1NFI - chains A and F of the 3 polymer chains in the assembly; structure by X-ray diffraction, 2.70 A resolution.

== Chain A ==
Molecule: Nf-kappa-B P65
Source organism: Homo sapiens
UniProt: Q04206 (TF65_HUMAN); numbering as in UniProt (aligned over 20-320)
Sequence (301 residues; numbered 20 to 320; the number before each row is that of its first residue):
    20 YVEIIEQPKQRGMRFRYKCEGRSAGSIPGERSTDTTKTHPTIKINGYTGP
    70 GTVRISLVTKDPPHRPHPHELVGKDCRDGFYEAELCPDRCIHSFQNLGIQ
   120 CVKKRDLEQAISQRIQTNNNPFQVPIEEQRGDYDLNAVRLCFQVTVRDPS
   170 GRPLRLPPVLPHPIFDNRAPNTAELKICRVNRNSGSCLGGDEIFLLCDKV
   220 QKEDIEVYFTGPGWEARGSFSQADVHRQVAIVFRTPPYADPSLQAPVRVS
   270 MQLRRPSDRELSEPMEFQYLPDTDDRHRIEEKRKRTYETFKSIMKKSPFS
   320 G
Not modelled in the structure: 315-320
UniProt features mapped onto this chain:
  - motif: Lys301 to Arg304 (Nuclear localization signal)
  - modified residue: Cys38 (Cysteine persulfide), Ser75 (Microbial infection: Phosphoserine), Lys122 (N6-acetyllysine), Lys123 (N6-acetyllysine), Lys218 (N6-acetyllysine), Lys221 (N6-acetyllysine), Thr254 (Phosphothreonine), Ser276 (Phosphoserine), Ser281 (Phosphoserine), Lys310 (N6-acetyllysine), Ser311 (Phosphoserine)
  - cross-link (Glycyl lysine isopeptide (Lys-Gly)): Lys37 (interchain with G-Cter in SUMO3), Lys122 (interchain with G-Cter in SUMO3), Lys123 (interchain with G-Cter in SUMO3)

== Chain F ==
Molecule: I-kappa-B-alpha
Source organism: Homo sapiens
Notes: fragment: ankyrin
UniProt: P25963 (IKBA_HUMAN); numbering as in UniProt (aligned over 70-282)
Sequence (213 residues; row label = number of the first residue in the row):
    70 LTEDGDSFLHLAIIHEEKALTMEVIRQVKGDLAFLNFQNNLQQTPLHLAV
   120 ITNQPEIAEALLGAGCDPELRDFRGNTPLHLACEQGCLASVGVLTQSCTT
   170 PHLHSILKATNYNGHTCLHLASIHGYLGIVELLVSLGADVNAQEPCNGRT
   220 ALHLAVDLQNPDLVSLLLKCGADVNRVTYQGYSPYQLTWGRPSTRIQQQL
   270 GQLTLENLQMLPE
UniProt features mapped onto this chain:
  - motif: Leu110 to Ile120 (Nuclear import signal)
  - modified residue ((3S)-3-hydroxyasparagine): Asn210, Asn244

== Interface between chain A and chain F ==
Pairs across the interface - 43 pairs, chain A then chain F:
  Arg50(A) - Trp258(F)
  Arg50(A) - Gln278(F)  hydrogen bond
  Arg50(A) - Met279(F)
  His181(A) - Pro281(F)
  Lys221(A) - Met279(F)
  Lys221(A) - Leu280(F)  hydrogen bond (side chain-backbone)
  Ser238(A) - Arg260(F)
  Phe239(A) - Gly259(F)
  Phe239(A) - Arg260(F)
  Ser240(A) - Leu256(F)  hydrogen bond (side chain-backbone)
  Ser240(A) - Trp258(F)
  Ser240(A) - Arg260(F)
  Gln241(A) - Trp258(F)  hydrogen bond (backbone-backbone)
  Gln241(A) - Gly259(F)
  Ala242(A) - Gln249(F)
  Ala242(A) - Tyr251(F)
  Ala242(A) - Gln255(F)
  Ala242(A) - Met279(F)  hydrophobic
  Asp243(A) - Arg218(F)  salt bridge
  Arg253(A) - Asp226(F)  salt bridge
  Arg253(A) - Leu227(F)
  Arg253(A) - Arg260(F)
  Asp294(A) - Ile120(F)
  Asp294(A) - Arg143(F)  salt bridge
  Arg295(A) - Asn122(F)
  Arg295(A) - Gln154(F)  hydrogen bond
  Ile298(A) - Gln112(F)
  Ile298(A) - Leu117(F)  hydrophobic
  Lys301(A) - Asp75(F)  salt bridge
  Lys301(A) - Ile83(F)
  Arg302(A) - Ile83(F)
  Arg302(A) - His84(F)  hydrogen bond (side chain-backbone)
  Arg302(A) - Glu85(F)  salt bridge
  Arg304(A) - Asp73(F)  salt bridge
  Thr305(A) - His84(F)  hydrogen bond
  Thr308(A) - Glu72(F)
  Phe309(A) - Phe77(F)  hydrophobic
  Phe309(A) - Leu80(F)  hydrophobic
  Phe309(A) - His84(F)
  Phe309(A) - Glu86(F)
  Phe309(A) - Leu89(F)  hydrophobic
  Ile312(A) - Phe77(F)  hydrophobic
  Ile312(A) - Leu80(F)  hydrophobic
Other interface residues (no listed pair), chain A (22 interface residues in all): Arg246, Tyr306
Other interface residues (no listed pair), chain F (37 interface residues in all): Thr71, Ala81, Leu110, Thr121, Phe142, Leu150, Glu282

== Summary ==
The interface between chain A and chain F involves 22 residues on one side and 37 on the other, with 7
hydrogen bonds and 6 salt bridges. Polar contacts include Asp243(A)-Arg218(F), Arg253(A)-Asp226(F) and
Asp294(A)-Arg143(F).
Here chain A is Nf-kappa-B P65 and chain F is I-kappa-B-alpha, both from Homo sapiens. Entry 1NFI
(I-kappa-B-alpha/nf-kappa-B complex) was determined by X-ray diffraction.
